PDB entry 7GXN | X-ray diffraction, 1.95 A resolution | chains A and D

[Chain A]
Name: B-cell lymphoma 6 protein
From: Homo sapiens
Reference sequence: P41182 (BCL6_HUMAN); residues 5-129 here = UniProt positions 5-129
Chain sequence (128 residues; numbered 2 to 129; the number before each row is that of its first residue):
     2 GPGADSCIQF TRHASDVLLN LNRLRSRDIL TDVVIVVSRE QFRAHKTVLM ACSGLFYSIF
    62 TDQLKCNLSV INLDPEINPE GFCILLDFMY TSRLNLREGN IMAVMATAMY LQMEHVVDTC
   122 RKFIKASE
Not modelled in the structure: 2-6
Construct notes: expression tag (2-4)
Curated features (UniProtKB/Swiss-Prot):
  - mutagenesis: Asn21 (N21K: Abolishes interaction with NCOR2 and HDAC2, no effect on interaction with CTBP1 and transcriptional autoinhibition; when associated with A-116 and 376-Q--Q-379), Ser59 (S59A: Abolished ubiquitination by the SCF(FBXL17) complex), His116 (H116A: Abolishes interaction with NCOR2 and HDAC2, no effect on interaction with CTBP1 and transcriptional autoinhibition; when associated with K-21 and 376-Q--Q-379)
Small-molecule neighbours: A1ACB (5-{[5-chloro-2-(methylsulfanyl)pyrimidin-4-yl]amino}-1,3-dihydro-2H-indol-2-one): Asn21, Arg24, Leu25, Met51, Ala52, Cys53, Ser54, Gly55, Tyr58, Gln113, Met114, Glu115

[Chain D]
Name: WVIP tetrapeptide
Chain sequence (6 residues; row label = number of the first residue in the row; numbering starts at 0):
     0 XWVIPA
Modified / non-standard residues: ACE (acetyl group) at position 0

[Interface between chain A and chain D]
Contacting residue pairs (11):
  Cys8(A) - Pro4(D)
  Ile9(A) - Trp1(D)  hydrophobic
  Ile9(A) - Val2(D)
  Gln10(A) - ACE_0(D)
  Gln10(A) - Trp1(D)
  Gln10(A) - Val2(D)  hydrogen bond (backbone-backbone)
  Gln10(A) - Pro4(D)
  Phe11(A) - ACE_0(D)
  Phe11(A) - Trp1(D)
  Thr12(A) - ACE_0(D)  hydrogen bond (backbone-backbone)
  Thr12(A) - Val2(D)
Other interface residues (no listed pair), chain D (5 interface residues in all): Ile3

[Overview]
The chain A/chain D interface involves 5 residues from each chain; the contacts include 2 hydrogen bonds.
Main-chain hydrogen bonds include Gln10(A)-Val2(D) and Thr12(A)-ACE_0(D). Chain A binds compound A1ACB. From
UniProt: 3 mutagenesis sites on chain A.
Here chain A is B-cell lymphoma 6 protein (Homo sapiens) and chain D is WVIP tetrapeptide. Entry 7GXN (Crystal
Structure of B-cell lymphoma 6 protein BTB domain in complex with ligand 8 at 25.34 ...) was determined by
X-ray diffraction, deposited together with 7GUD, 7GUE, 7GUF, 7GUG, 7GUH, 7GUI and 126 further entries.
